Entry 2OJ3 (X-ray diffraction, 2.90 A resolution); this record covers chains B and A.

Chain B:
Molecule: Hdv ribozyme
Sequence (75 nucleotides; row label = number of the first residue in the row):
    98 GAUGGCCGGCAUGGUCCCAGCCUCCUCGCUGGCGCCGGCUGGGCAACACC
   148 AUUGCACUCCGGUGGUGAAUGGGAC
Disordered / not traced: 98-99
Metal / ion sites: thallium (I) ion site 1: U100, G101; thallium (I) ion site 2 near G105 (its only coordinating residue here); thallium (I) ion site 3: G110, C157; thallium (I) ion site 4 near G110 (its only coordinating residue here); thallium (I) ion site 5 near G111 (its only coordinating residue here); thallium (I) ion site 6: G125, G128; thallium (I) ion site 7 near G134 (its only coordinating residue here); thallium (I) ion site 8 near G169 (its only coordinating residue here)
Small-molecule neighbours:
  - cobalt hexammine(III) (NCO), molecule 1: G101, U120, C122, U123, C124, G125, G128, U163
  - cobalt hexammine(III) (NCO), molecule 2: C141, A142, C146, C147, G158, G159

Chain A:
Protein: U1 small nuclear ribonucleoprotein A
From: Homo sapiens
UniProt: P09012 (SNRPA_HUMAN); residues 2-100 here correspond to UniProt positions 1-99 (UniProt number = residue number - 1)
Chain sequence (100 residues; numbered 1 to 100; the number before each row is that of its first residue):
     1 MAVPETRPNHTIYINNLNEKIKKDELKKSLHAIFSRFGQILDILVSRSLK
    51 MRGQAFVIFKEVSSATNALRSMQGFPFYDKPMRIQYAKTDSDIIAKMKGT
Disordered / not traced: 1-3, 99-100
Differences from the reference sequence: cloning artifact (1); conflict His31 (Tyr30 in P09012), Arg36 (Gln35 in P09012)

Interface between chain B and chain A:
Pairs across the interface - 47 pairs, chain B then chain A:
  A143(B) with Lys22(A), salt bridge to the phosphate
  C144(B) with Lys22(A), salt bridge to the phosphate
  A148(B) with Glu19(A), base contact; Leu49(A), base contact; Arg52(A), hydrogen bond to the base
  U149(B) with Glu19(A), hydrogen bond to the base; Arg52(A), base contact
  U150(B) with Asn15(A), hydrogen bond to the base; Asn16(A), hydrogen bond to the base; Lys80(A), hydrogen bond to the base; Arg83(A), hydrogen bond to the base
  G151(B) with Tyr13(A), base contact; Asn15(A), hydrogen bond to the base; Asn16(A), hydrogen bond to the base; Glu19(A), hydrogen bond to the base; Lys50(A), hydrogen bond to the sugar; Met51(A), sugar contact; Arg52(A), hydrogen bond to the base; Gly53(A), base contact; Gln54(A), hydrogen bond to the base
  C152(B) with Tyr13(A), stacking on the base; Lys50(A), phosphate contact; Met51(A), sugar contact; Phe56(A), base contact; Gln85(A), base contact; Tyr86(A), hydrogen bond to the base; Ala87(A), base contact; Lys88(A), hydrogen bond to the base
  A153(B) with Leu44(A), base contact; Lys50(A), salt bridge to the phosphate; Met51(A), sugar contact; Phe56(A), stacking on the base; Ala87(A), base contact; Thr89(A), hydrogen bond to the base; Asp90(A), base contact; Ser91(A), hydrogen bond to the base
  C154(B) with Thr89(A), hydrogen bond to the base; Asp90(A), hydrogen bond to the base; Ser91(A), base contact; Asp92(A), hydrogen bond to the base; Ile93(A), base contact
  C157(B) with Ser46(A), hydrogen bond to the phosphate; Arg47(A), phosphate contact; Ser48(A), hydrogen bond to the phosphate
  G158(B) with Ser48(A), phosphate contact; Leu49(A), hydrogen bond to the phosphate; Arg52(A), hydrogen bond to the base
Interface residues without a listed pair, chain A (28 interface residues in all): Thr6

Summary:
The interface between chain B and chain A involves 11 residues on one side and 28 on the other; the contacts
include 23 hydrogen bonds, 3 salt bridges and 2 aromatic stacking contacts. Polar contacts include
A148(B)-Arg52(A), U149(B)-Glu19(A) and U150(B)-Asn15(A). Chain B binds cobalt hexammine(III).
Here chain B is Hdv ribozyme and chain A is U1 small nuclear ribonucleoprotein A (Homo sapiens). Entry 2OJ3
(Hepatitis Delta Virus ribozyme precursor structure, with C75U mutation, bound to Tl+ and cobalt hexammine
(Co(NH3)63+)) was determined by X-ray diffraction together with 2OIH from the same study.
